PDB entry 8HVX | X-ray diffraction, 1.75 A resolution | chains A and B

[Chain A (and B)]
Molecule: 3C-like proteinase nsp5
Organism: Severe acute respiratory syndrome coronavirus 2
Notes: EC 3.4.22.69; chain B of this document is another copy of the same molecule, construct and numbering; everything in this record applies to it too
Reference sequence: P0DTC1 (R1A_SARS2); residues 3-301 here correspond to UniProt positions 3266-3564 (UniProt number = residue number + 3263)
Amino-acid sequence (299 residues; row label = number of the first residue in the row):
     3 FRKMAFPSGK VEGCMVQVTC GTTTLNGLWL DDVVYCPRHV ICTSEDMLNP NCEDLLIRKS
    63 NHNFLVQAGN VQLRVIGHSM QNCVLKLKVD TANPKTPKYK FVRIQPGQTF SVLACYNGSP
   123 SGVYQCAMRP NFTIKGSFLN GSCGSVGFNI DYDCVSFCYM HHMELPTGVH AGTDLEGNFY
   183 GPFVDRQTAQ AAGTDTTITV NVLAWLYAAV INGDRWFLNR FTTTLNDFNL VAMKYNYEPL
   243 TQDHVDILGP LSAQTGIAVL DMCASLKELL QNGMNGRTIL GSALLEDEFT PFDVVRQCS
Disordered / not traced: 44-61 (chain B: 45-52, 301)
Differences from the reference sequence: engineered mutation Cys54 (Tyr3317 in P0DTC1)
Small-molecule neighbours: 80I ([(3S)-3-[[(2S)-2-[(4-methoxy-1H-indol-2-yl)carbonylamino]-4-methyl-pentanoyl]amino]-2-oxidanylidene-4-[(3R)-2-oxidanylidene-3,4-dihydropyrrol-3-yl]butyl] dihydrogen phosphate): Thr25, His41, Phe140, Leu141, Asn142, Gly143, Ser144, Cys145, His163, His164, Met165, Glu166, Pro168, His172, Asp187, Arg188, Gln189, Thr190, Ala191
Reported in the primary citation:
  - binding site for 80I: Phe140, Gly143, Cys145, His163, His164, Glu166
  - catalytic residues: His41, Cys145
  - mutagenesis - Y54C: decreased binding to 80I (from molecular simulation)

[Interface between chain A and chain B]
Residue-residue contacts (53):
  Arg4(A) - Lys5(B)
  Arg4(A) - Tyr126(B)
  Arg4(A) - Gln127(B)  hydrogen bond (side chain-backbone)
  Arg4(A) - Cys128(B)
  Arg4(A) - Lys137(B)  hydrogen bond (side chain-backbone)
  Arg4(A) - Ser139(B)
  Lys5(A) - Arg4(B)
  Lys5(A) - Tyr126(B)
  Met6(A) - Gly124(B)
  Met6(A) - Val125(B)
  Met6(A) - Tyr126(B)  hydrophobic
  Met6(A) - Ser139(B)
  Ala7(A) - Gly124(B)
  Ala7(A) - Val125(B)  hydrogen bond (backbone-backbone)
  Phe8(A) - Val125(B)
  Pro9(A) - Ser10(B)
  Pro9(A) - Glu14(B)
  Pro9(A) - Pro122(B)
  Pro9(A) - Ser123(B)
  Pro9(A) - Gly124(B)
  Ser10(A) - Pro9(B)
  Ser10(A) - Ser10(B)  hydrogen bond (side chain-backbone)
  Ser10(A) - Glu14(B)  hydrogen bond (backbone-side chain)
  Gly11(A) - Gly11(B)
  Gly11(A) - Glu14(B)  hydrogen bond (backbone-side chain)
  Glu14(A) - Pro9(B)
  Glu14(A) - Ser10(B)  hydrogen bond (side chain-backbone)
  Glu14(A) - Gly11(B)  hydrogen bond (side chain-backbone)
  Pro122(A) - Pro9(B)  hydrophobic
  Ser123(A) - Pro9(B)
  Gly124(A) - Met6(B)
  Gly124(A) - Ala7(B)
  Gly124(A) - Pro9(B)
  Val125(A) - Met6(B)
  Val125(A) - Ala7(B)  hydrogen bond (backbone-backbone)
  Val125(A) - Phe8(B)
  Val125(A) - Val125(B)  hydrophobic
  Tyr126(A) - Arg4(B)
  Tyr126(A) - Lys5(B)
  Tyr126(A) - Met6(B)  hydrophobic
  Gln127(A) - Arg4(B)  hydrogen bond (backbone-side chain)
  Cys128(A) - Arg4(B)
  Lys137(A) - Arg4(B)  hydrogen bond (backbone-side chain)
  Gly138(A) - Arg4(B)
  Ser139(A) - Arg4(B)
  Ser139(A) - Met6(B)
  Ser139(A) - Gln299(B)  hydrogen bond
  Leu141(A) - Gln299(B)
  Leu141(A) - Cys300(B)
  Arg298(A) - Ser123(B)  hydrogen bond (side chain-backbone)
  Arg298(A) - Gly124(B)
  Gln299(A) - Leu141(B)
  Ser301(A) - Leu141(B)
Interface residues without a listed pair, chain A (26 interface residues in all): Lys12, Leu115, Cys300
Interface residues without a listed pair, chain B (24 interface residues in all): Phe3, Leu115, Gly138

[Summary]
Chain A and chain B form an interface of 26 and 24 residues respectively, with 13 hydrogen bonds. Polar pairs
include Arg4(A)-Gln127(B), Arg4(A)-Lys137(B) and Ser10(A)-Ser10(B). Ligands of chain A: compound 80I. From the
paper: catalytic residues His41(A) and Cys145(A); Y54C of chain A reduces binding to 80I.
Chain A and chain B are both 3C-like proteinase nsp5 (Severe acute respiratory syndrome coronavirus 2); the
structure, Crystal structure of SARS-Cov-2 main protease Y54C mutant in complex with PF07304814, was
determined by X-ray diffraction together with 8HVU, 8HVV, 8HVW, 8HVY and 8HVZ from the same study.
